6XAL - chain A; structure by X-ray diffraction, 1.35 A resolution.

[Chain A]
Protein: NzeB
Source organism: Streptomyces sp. NRRL F-5053
Sequence (401 residues; numbered 1 to 401; the number before each row is that of its first residue):
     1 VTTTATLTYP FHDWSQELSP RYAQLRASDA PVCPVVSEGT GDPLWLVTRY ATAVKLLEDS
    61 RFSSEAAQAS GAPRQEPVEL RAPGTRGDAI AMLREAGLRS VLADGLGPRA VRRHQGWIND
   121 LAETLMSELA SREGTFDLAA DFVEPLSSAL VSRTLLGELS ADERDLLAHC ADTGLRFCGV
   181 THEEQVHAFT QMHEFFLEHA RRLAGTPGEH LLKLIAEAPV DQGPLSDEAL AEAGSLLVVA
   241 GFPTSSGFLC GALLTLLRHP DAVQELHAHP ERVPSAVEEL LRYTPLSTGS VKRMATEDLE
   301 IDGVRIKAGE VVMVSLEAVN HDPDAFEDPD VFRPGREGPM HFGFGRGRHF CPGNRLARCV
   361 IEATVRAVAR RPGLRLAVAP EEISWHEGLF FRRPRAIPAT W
Unresolved in the structure: 1-3, 219-222
Modified residues: Cys-178 (S-hydroxycysteine; CSO)
Metal / ion sites: heme Fe near Cys-351 (its only coordinating residue here)
Residues lining bound ligands:
  - heme (HEM): Ser-64, Ile-90, Leu-102, Leu-106, Leu-155, Leu-236, Leu-237, Ala-240, Gly-241, Thr-244, Ser-245, Phe-248, Leu-281, Leu-286, Val-291, Arg-293, Leu-316, Gly-343, Phe-344, Gly-345, His-349, Cys-351, Pro-352, Gly-353, Ala-357, Ile-361
  - cyclo- (UYG; (3S,6S)-3-[(1H-indol-3-yl)methyl]-6-(propan-2-yl)piperazine-2,5-dione), molecule 1: Gln-68, Leu-80, Ile-90, Leu-175, Leu-236, Val-239, Ala-240, Lys-292, Phe-391
  - cyclo- (UYG), molecule 2: Gln-75, Glu-76, Phe-177, Thr-244, Leu-286, Ser-287, Gly-289, Ser-290, Val-291, Lys-292, Leu-316, Phe-390, Phe-391
Reported in the primary citation:
  - specificity-determining residues: Ser-287
  - mutagenesis - Q75A, E76A, E317A: unchanged catalytic activity

[Overview]
Chain A binds heme and cyclo-. From the paper: Q75A, E76A and E317A leave catalytic activity unchanged; the
specificity determinant Ser-287.
Chain A is NzeB (Streptomyces sp. NRRL F-5053); the structure, Crystal structure of NzeB in complex with
cyclo-(L-Trp-L-Val), was determined by X-ray diffraction (same publication as 6XAI, 6XAJ, 6XAK and 6XAM).
